6X3X - chains C and D of the 9 polymer chains in the assembly; structure by electron microscopy, 2.92 A resolution.

== Chain C ==
Protein: Gamma-aminobutyric acid receptor subunit beta-2
From: Homo sapiens
Reference sequence: P47870 (GBRB2_HUMAN), isoform P47870-1; the construct has insertions or renumbered stretches relative to UniProt, so the offset changes along the chain: 1-307 = UniProt 25-331; 316-341 = UniProt 487-512
Sequence (364 residues; each row starts with the number of its first residue):
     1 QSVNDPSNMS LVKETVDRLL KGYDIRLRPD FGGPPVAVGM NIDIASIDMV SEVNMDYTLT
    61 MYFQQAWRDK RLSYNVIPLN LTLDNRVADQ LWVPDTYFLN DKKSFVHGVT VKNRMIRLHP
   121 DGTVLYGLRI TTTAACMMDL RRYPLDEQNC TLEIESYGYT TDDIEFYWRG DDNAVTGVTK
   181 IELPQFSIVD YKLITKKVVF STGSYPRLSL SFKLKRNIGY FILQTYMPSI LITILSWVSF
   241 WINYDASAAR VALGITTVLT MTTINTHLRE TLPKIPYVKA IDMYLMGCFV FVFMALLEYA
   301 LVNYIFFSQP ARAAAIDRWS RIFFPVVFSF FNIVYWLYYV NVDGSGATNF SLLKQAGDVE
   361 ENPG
Unresolved in the structure: 1-6, 341-364
Construct notes: linker (308-315)
Cystine bridges: Cys-136/Cys-150
Covalent attachments: N-acetylglucosamine (NAG) linked to Asn-80, Asn-149
Ligand contacts:
  - gamma-amino-butanoic acid (ABU): Tyr-97, Glu-155, Ser-156, Tyr-157, Phe-200, Thr-202, Tyr-205
  - DZP (7-chloro-1-methyl-5-phenyl-1,3-dihydro-2H-1,4-benzodiazepin-2-one): Met-261, Thr-262, Asn-265, Leu-285, Met-286, Phe-289
Curated features (UniProtKB/Swiss-Prot):
  - binding site (histamine): Tyr-97, Ser-156, Tyr-157, Thr-202
  - binding site (4-aminobutanoate): Tyr-157, Thr-202
  - glycosylation (N-linked (GlcNAc...) asparagine): Asn-8, Asn-80, Asn-149
What the authors report for this chain:
  - binding site for DZP: Pro-228

== Chain D ==
Protein: Gamma-aminobutyric acid receptor subunit alpha-1
From: Homo sapiens
Reference sequence: P14867 (GBRA1_HUMAN); the construct has insertions or renumbered stretches relative to UniProt, so the offset changes along the chain: 1-312 = UniProt 28-339; 320-358 = UniProt 418-456
Sequence (358 residues; row label = number of the first residue in the row):
     1 QPSLQDELKD NTTVFTRILD RLLDGYDNRL RPGLGERVTE VKTDIFVTSF GPVSDHDMEY
    61 TIDVFFRQSW KDERLKFKGP MTVLRLNNLM ASKIWTPDTF FHNGKKSVAH NMTMPNKLLR
   121 ITEDGTLLYT MRLTVRAECP MHLEDFPMDA HACPLKFGSY AYTRAEVVYE WTREPARSVV
   181 VAEDGSRLNQ YDLLGQTVDS GIVQSSTGEY VVMTTHFHLK RKIGYFVIQT YLPCIMTVIL
   241 SQVSFWLNRE SVPARTVFGV TTVLTMTTLS ISARNSLPKV AYATAMDWFI AVCYAFVFSA
   301 LIEFATVNYF TKSQPARAAK IDRLSRIAFP LLFGIFNLVY WATYLNREPQ LKAPTPHQ
Unresolved in the structure: 1-9, 348-358
Construct notes: linker (313-319)
Cystine bridges: Cys-139/Cys-153
Covalent attachments: N-acetylglucosamine (NAG) linked to Asn-111
Ligand contacts:
  - gamma-amino-butanoic acid (ABU): Phe-65, Arg-67, Leu-118, Thr-130
  - DZP (7-chloro-1-methyl-5-phenyl-1,3-dihydro-2H-1,4-benzodiazepin-2-one), molecule 1: Phe-100, His-102, Ser-159, Tyr-160, Val-203, Gln-204, Ser-205, Ser-206, Tyr-210
  - DZP, molecule 2: Ile-228, Leu-232, Pro-233, Met-236, Thr-237, Thr-265, Leu-269
Curated features (UniProtKB/Swiss-Prot):
  - binding site (4-aminobutanoate): Arg-67, Thr-130
  - binding site (3alpha-hydroxy-5alpha-pregnan-11,20-dione): Trp-246
  - glycosylation (N-linked (GlcNAc...) asparagine): Asn-11, Asn-111

== Interface between chain C and chain D ==
Residue-residue contacts (90):
  Asp-24(C) / Thr-16(D)  hydrogen bond
  Ile-25(C) / Asn-87(D)
  Arg-26(C) / Leu-19(D)
  Arg-26(C) / Asp-20(D)  salt bridge
  Arg-26(C) / Leu-89(D)
  Arg-26(C) / Met-90(D)
  Leu-27(C) / Thr-12(D)
  Leu-27(C) / Phe-15(D)  hydrophobic
  Leu-27(C) / Thr-16(D)
  Leu-27(C) / Leu-19(D)  hydrophobic
  Phe-31(C) / Phe-15(D)  hydrophobic
  Phe-31(C) / Met-81(D)
  Phe-31(C) / Leu-84(D)  hydrophobic
  Met-55(C) / Asn-189(D)
  Val-93(C) / Met-114(D)  hydrophobic
  Pro-94(C) / Thr-113(D)
  Pro-94(C) / Met-114(D)
  Asp-95(C) / Met-114(D)
  Thr-96(C) / Met-112(D)
  Thr-96(C) / Thr-113(D)  hydrogen bond (backbone-backbone)
  Tyr-97(C) / Phe-65(D)
  Tyr-97(C) / Met-112(D)
  Tyr-97(C) / Asn-116(D)
  Tyr-97(C) / Arg-132(D)
  Phe-98(C) / Met-112(D)  hydrophobic
  Phe-98(C) / Arg-132(D)  hydrogen bond (backbone-side chain)
  Leu-99(C) / Phe-65(D)  hydrophobic
  Leu-99(C) / Arg-132(D)  hydrogen bond (backbone-side chain)
  Asp-101(C) / Arg-132(D)  salt bridge
  Lys-102(C) / Arg-187(D)
  Ser-104(C) / Met-112(D)
  Val-106(C) / Met-112(D)  hydrophobic
  Ile-130(C) / Met-112(D)  hydrophobic
  Ala-135(C) / Arg-187(D)
  Met-137(C) / Arg-187(D)
  Met-137(C) / Asn-189(D)
  Tyr-157(C) / Phe-65(D)
  Tyr-157(C) / Asn-116(D)
  Tyr-157(C) / Lys-117(D)
  Tyr-157(C) / Leu-118(D)
  Tyr-157(C) / Thr-130(D)
  Tyr-157(C) / Met-131(D)  hydrogen bond (side chain-backbone)
  Tyr-157(C) / Arg-132(D)  hydrogen bond (side chain-backbone)
  Gly-158(C) / Arg-120(D)  hydrogen bond (backbone-side chain)
  Tyr-159(C) / Arg-85(D)
  Tyr-159(C) / Asn-87(D)
  Thr-160(C) / Arg-120(D)
  Asp-163(C) / Arg-85(D)  salt bridge
  Phe-200(C) / Phe-46(D)  hydrophobic
  Phe-200(C) / Phe-65(D)  hydrophobic
  Ser-201(C) / Arg-67(D)  hydrogen bond
  Thr-202(C) / Arg-67(D)
  Thr-202(C) / Arg-120(D)
  Thr-202(C) / Leu-128(D)
  Tyr-205(C) / Leu-118(D)
  Tyr-205(C) / Arg-120(D)  hydrogen bond
  Ser-247(C) / Ser-251(D)
  Ser-247(C) / Ala-254(D)
  Val-251(C) / Ala-254(D)  hydrophobic
  Val-251(C) / Val-257(D)  hydrophobic
  Val-251(C) / Phe-258(D)  hydrophobic
  Ile-255(C) / Val-257(D)
  Ile-255(C) / Phe-258(D)  hydrophobic
  Ile-255(C) / Thr-261(D)
  Leu-259(C) / Thr-261(D)
  Arg-269(C) / Tyr-225(D)
  Arg-269(C) / Ile-228(D)
  Arg-269(C) / Gln-229(D)  hydrogen bond
  Lys-274(C) / Asn-189(D)
  Lys-274(C) / Gln-190(D)
  Lys-274(C) / Tyr-225(D)  hydrogen bond
  Lys-274(C) / Ser-276(D)  hydrogen bond
  Ile-275(C) / Tyr-225(D)
  Pro-276(C) / Asn-189(D)
  Pro-276(C) / Lys-222(D)
  Pro-276(C) / Gly-224(D)
  Pro-276(C) / Tyr-225(D)
  Pro-276(C) / Ile-228(D)
  Val-278(C) / Ile-228(D)  hydrophobic
  Met-286(C) / Ile-228(D)  hydrophobic
  Phe-293(C) / Leu-240(D)  hydrophobic
  Leu-296(C) / Leu-240(D)  hydrophobic
  Leu-296(C) / Phe-258(D)  hydrophobic
  Leu-297(C) / Val-243(D)  hydrophobic
  Ala-300(C) / Val-243(D)  hydrophobic
  Asn-303(C) / Leu-247(D)
  Asn-303(C) / Asn-248(D)  hydrogen bond (backbone-side chain)
  Tyr-304(C) / Trp-246(D)
  Tyr-304(C) / Arg-326(D)
  Phe-307(C) / Glu-250(D)
Other interface residues (no listed pair), chain C (55 interface residues in all): Gly-32, Trp-92, Asn-100, Phe-105, Leu-128, Ala-248, Val-258, Glu-270, Tyr-299
Other interface residues (no listed pair), chain D (60 interface residues in all): Leu-23, Asp-44, Thr-48, Leu-86, Asn-88, His-110, Arg-173, Ser-186, Leu-188, Met-236, Ile-239, Pro-253, Thr-265, Ser-272

== In short ==
Chain C and chain D form an interface of 55 and 60 residues respectively; the contacts include 13 hydrogen
bonds and 3 salt bridges. Polar pairs include Arg-26(C)/Asp-20(D), Asp-101(C)/Arg-132(D) and
Asp-163(C)/Arg-85(D). The paper reports a binding site for DZP at Pro-228(C).
Here chain C is Gamma-aminobutyric acid receptor subunit beta-2 and chain D is Gamma-aminobutyric acid
receptor subunit alpha-1, both from Homo sapiens. Entry 6X3X (Human GABAA receptor alpha1-beta2-gamma2 subtype
in complex with GABA plus diazepam) was determined by electron microscopy, deposited together with 6X3S, 6X3T,
6X3U, 6X3V, 6X3W, 6X3Z and 6X40.
